PDB entry 8FED | electron microscopy, 2.76 A resolution | chains G and H of the 11 polymer chains in the assembly

[Chain G (and H)]
Molecule: ABC transporter, ATP-binding protein, Green fluorescent protein chimera
Source organism: Mycolicibacterium smegmatis MC2 155
Notes: chain H of this document is another copy of the same molecule, construct and numbering; everything in this record applies to it too
UniProt: chimeric construct of A0QS64, P42212: residues 1-360 from A0QS64 (A0QS64_MYCS2) positions 1-360 (same numbers); residues 424-629 from P42212 positions 33-238 (UniProt number = residue number - 391)
Amino-acid sequence (653 residues; numbered 1 to 653; the number before each row is that of its first residue):
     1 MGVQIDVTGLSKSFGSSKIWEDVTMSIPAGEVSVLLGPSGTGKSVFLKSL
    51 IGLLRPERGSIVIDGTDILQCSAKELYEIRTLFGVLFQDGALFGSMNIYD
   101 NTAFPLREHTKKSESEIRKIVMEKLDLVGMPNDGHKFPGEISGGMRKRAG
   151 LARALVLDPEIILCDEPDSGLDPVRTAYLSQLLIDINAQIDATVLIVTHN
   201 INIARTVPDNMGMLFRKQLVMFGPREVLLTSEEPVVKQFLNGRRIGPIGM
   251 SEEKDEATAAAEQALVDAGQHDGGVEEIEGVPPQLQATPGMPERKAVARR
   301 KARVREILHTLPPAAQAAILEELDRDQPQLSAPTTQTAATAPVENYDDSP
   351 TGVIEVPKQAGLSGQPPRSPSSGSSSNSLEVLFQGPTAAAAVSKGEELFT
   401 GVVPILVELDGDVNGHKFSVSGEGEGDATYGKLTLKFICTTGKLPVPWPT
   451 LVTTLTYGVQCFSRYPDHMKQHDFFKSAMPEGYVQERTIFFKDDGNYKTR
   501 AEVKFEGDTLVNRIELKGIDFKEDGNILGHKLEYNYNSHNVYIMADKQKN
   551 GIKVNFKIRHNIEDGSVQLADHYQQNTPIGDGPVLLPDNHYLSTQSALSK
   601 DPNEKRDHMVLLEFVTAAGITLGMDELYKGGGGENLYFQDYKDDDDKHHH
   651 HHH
Not modelled in the structure: 1, 256-280, 326-653 (chain H: 1, 256-280, 325-653)
Differences from the reference sequence: linker (361-423); conflict L455 (Phe64 in P42212), T456 (Ser65 in P42212), L622 (His231 in P42212); expression tag (630-653)
Swiss-Prot annotation at these positions:
  - modified residue: Y457 (Z: -2,3-didehydrotyrosine)

[How chain G and chain H interact]
Contacting residue pairs - 69 pairs, chain G then chain H:
  P38(G) with D172(H); R175(H)
  S39(G) with G170(H), hydrogen bond (side chain-backbone); D172(H); R175(H)
  G129(G) with M250(H)
  S142(G) with S251(H), hydrogen bond; E252(H); E253(H), hydrogen bond
  M145(G) with M250(H), hydrophobic; S251(H); E253(H)
  R148(G) with M250(H)
  G170(G) with S39(H), hydrogen bond (backbone-side chain)
  L171(G) with S39(H); H199(H)
  D172(G) with P38(H); S39(H), hydrogen bond (backbone-side chain); F239(H)
  P173(G) with H199(H); I201(H), hydrophobic
  V174(G) with Q238(H); R243(H); I248(H), hydrophobic
  R175(G) with P38(H); S39(H); I248(H); G249(H), hydrogen bond (side chain-backbone); M250(H); S251(H), hydrogen bond (side chain-backbone); E252(H); D255(H), salt bridge
  A177(G) with R244(H)
  Y178(G) with R244(H), hydrogen bond (side chain-backbone); I248(H), hydrogen bond (side chain-backbone); G249(H); M250(H), hydrophobic
  Q181(G) with R244(H), hydrogen bond
  H199(G) with L171(H); D172(H); P173(H)
  I201(G) with P173(H), hydrophobic
  Q238(G) with V174(H)
  F239(G) with D172(H); V174(H), hydrophobic
  R243(G) with V174(H)
  R244(G) with Y178(H), hydrogen bond (backbone-side chain); Q181(H)
  I248(G) with V174(H), hydrophobic; R175(H); Y178(H), hydrogen bond (backbone-side chain)
  G249(G) with R175(H), hydrogen bond (backbone-side chain); Y178(H)
  M250(G) with G129(H); M145(H), hydrophobic; R148(H), hydrogen bond; R175(H); Y178(H), hydrophobic
  S251(G) with S142(H); G144(H); M145(H); R175(H), hydrogen bond (backbone-side chain)
  E252(G) with S142(H); R175(H)
  E253(G) with I141(H); S142(H), hydrogen bond; M145(H)
  D255(G) with R175(H), salt bridge
  L285(G) with R244(H)
Also at the interface, not in a pair above, chain G (35 interface residues in all): G37, V128, I141, G144, G242, G246
Also at the interface, not in a pair above, chain H (35 interface residues in all): G37, V128, E140, A177, G242, G246

[Summary]
Chain G and chain H each contribute 35 residues to their interface, with 16 hydrogen bonds and 2 salt bridges.
Polar pairs include R175(G)-D255(H), S39(G)-G170(H) and S142(G)-S251(H).
Chain G and chain H are both ABC transporter, ATP-binding protein, Green fluorescent protein chimera
(Mycolicibacterium smegmatis MC2 155); the structure, Structure of Mce1-LucB complex from Mycobacterium
smegmatis (Map1), was determined by electron microscopy together with 8FEE and 8FEF from the same study.
